3QU6 - chain A; structure by X-ray diffraction, 2.30 A resolution.

Chain A:
Molecule: IRF3 protein
From: Homo sapiens
Notes: fragment: DNA Binding Domain
UniProt: Q7Z5G6 (Q7Z5G6_HUMAN); residues 1-113 here = UniProt positions 1-113
Sequence (116 residues; each row starts with the number of its first residue; numbers below 1 keep their minus sign (Gly-2 is residue -2)):
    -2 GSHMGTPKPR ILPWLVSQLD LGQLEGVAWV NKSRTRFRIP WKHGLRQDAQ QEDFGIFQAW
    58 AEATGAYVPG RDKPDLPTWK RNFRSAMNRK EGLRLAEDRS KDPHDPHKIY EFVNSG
Disordered / not traced: -2 to 4, 41-48, 111-113
Construct notes: expression tag (-2 to 0); engineered mutation Met84 (Leu in Q7Z5G6)
Metal / ion sites: Zn2+ site 1 near Asp17 (its only coordinating residue here); Na+ near Asp50 (its only coordinating residue here); Zn2+ site 2: Glu59 (shared with 1 residue of chain C); Zn2+ site 3: Glu94, His104 (shared with 1 residue of chain B); Zn2+ site 4: Glu94 (shared with 2 residues of chain B); Zn2+ site 5: Asp99, His101 (shared with 1 residue of chain B); Zn2+ site 6: Asp102 (shared with 2 residues of chain B)
What the authors report for this chain:
  - conformationally variable residues (loop rearrangement, side-chain flip): Trp38, His40, Phe51, Lys77, Arg78, Arg86

Summary:
The Zn2+ site 3 is built by Glu94 and His104. Asp99 and His101 coordinate Zn2+ site 5. The paper reports
conformational variability at Trp38, His40 and Phe51 among others.
Chain A is IRF3 protein (Homo sapiens); the structure, Crystal structure of IRF-3 DBD free form, was
determined by X-ray diffraction, deposited together with 3QU3.
